Entry 6CP6 (electron microscopy, 3.60 A resolution); this record covers chains G and H of the 27 polymer chains in the assembly.

== Chain G ==
Protein: ATP synthase subunit gamma, mitochondrial
Organism: Saccharomyces cerevisiae (strain ATCC 204508 / S288c)
UniProt: P38077 (ATPG_YEAST); residues 1-278 here correspond to UniProt positions 34-311 (UniProt number = residue number + 33)
Chain sequence (278 residues; each row starts with the number of its first residue):
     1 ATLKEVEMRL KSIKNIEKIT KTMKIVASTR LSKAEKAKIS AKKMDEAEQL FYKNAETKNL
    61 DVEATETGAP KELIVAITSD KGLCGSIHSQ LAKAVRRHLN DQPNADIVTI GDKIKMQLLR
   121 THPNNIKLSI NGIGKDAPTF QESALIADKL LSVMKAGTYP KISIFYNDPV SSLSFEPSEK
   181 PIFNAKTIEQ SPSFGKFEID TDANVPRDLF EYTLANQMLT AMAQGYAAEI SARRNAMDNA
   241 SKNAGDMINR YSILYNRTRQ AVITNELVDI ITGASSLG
Unresolved in the structure: 62-70

== Chain H ==
Protein: ATP synthase subunit delta, mitochondrial
Organism: Saccharomyces cerevisiae (strain ATCC 204508 / S288c)
UniProt: Q12165 (ATPD_YEAST); residues 1-138 here correspond to UniProt positions 23-160 (UniProt number = residue number + 22)
Chain sequence (138 residues; numbered 1 to 138; the number before each row is that of its first residue):
     1 AEAAAASSGL KLQFALPHET LYSGSEVTQV NLPAKSGRIG VLANHVPTVE QLLPGVVEVM
    61 EGSNSKKFFI SGGFATVQPD SQLCVTAIEA FPLESFSQEN IKNLLAEAKK NVSSSDAREA
   121 AEAAIQVEVL ENLQSVLK
Unresolved in the structure: 1-6

== Chain G / chain H interface ==
Residue-residue contacts (43; chain G residue first):
  Ser-40(G) / Leu-16(H)
  Ser-40(G) / Pro-17(H)
  Ser-40(G) / His-18(H)  hydrogen bond (side chain-backbone)
  Ser-40(G) / Thr-20(H)
  Lys-43(G) / Gln-13(H)  hydrogen bond (backbone-side chain)
  Lys-43(G) / Thr-20(H)
  Met-44(G) / Ala-15(H)  hydrophobic
  Met-44(G) / Leu-16(H)
  Met-44(G) / Pro-17(H)
  Met-44(G) / Thr-20(H)
  Met-44(G) / Thr-86(H)
  Met-44(G) / Ala-87(H)
  Ala-47(G) / Gln-13(H)
  Ala-47(G) / Cys-84(H)  hydrophobic
  Ala-47(G) / Thr-86(H)
  Leu-50(G) / Gln-78(H)  hydrogen bond (backbone-side chain)
  Leu-50(G) / Gln-82(H)
  Phe-51(G) / Val-49(H)  hydrophobic
  Phe-51(G) / Thr-76(H)
  Phe-51(G) / Gln-78(H)
  Asn-54(G) / Gln-78(H)
  Asn-54(G) / Pro-79(H)
  Phe-140(G) / Pro-17(H)  hydrophobic
  Phe-140(G) / Ile-88(H)  hydrophobic
  Asp-148(G) / Arg-118(H)  salt bridge
  Lys-196(G) / Pro-47(H)
  Phe-197(G) / Pro-47(H)
  Phe-197(G) / Val-77(H)
  Phe-197(G) / Pro-79(H)  hydrophobic
  Glu-198(G) / Val-46(H)
  Glu-198(G) / Pro-47(H)  hydrogen bond (backbone-backbone)
  Glu-198(G) / Thr-48(H)  hydrogen bond
  Glu-198(G) / Val-49(H)  hydrogen bond (backbone-backbone)
  Ala-203(G) / Lys-35(H)  hydrogen bond (backbone-side chain)
  Ala-203(G) / Gln-51(H)  hydrogen bond (backbone-side chain)
  Val-205(G) / Val-49(H)  hydrophobic
  Asp-208(G) / Gln-51(H)
  Leu-209(G) / Val-49(H)  hydrophobic
  Leu-209(G) / Phe-74(H)  hydrophobic
  Tyr-212(G) / Phe-74(H)  hydrophobic
  Tyr-212(G) / Thr-86(H)  hydrogen bond (side chain-backbone)
  Tyr-212(G) / Ala-87(H)  hydrogen bond (side chain-backbone)
  Leu-219(G) / Pro-17(H)  hydrophobic
Other interface residues (no listed pair), chain G (21 interface residues in all): Ala-41, Glu-46, Asp-202
Other interface residues (no listed pair), chain H (25 interface residues in all): Glu-19, Gly-73

== Overview ==
21 residues of chain G and 25 residues of chain H are in contact; the contacts include 10 hydrogen bonds and 1
salt bridge. Among the polar pairs are Asp-148(G)/Arg-118(H), Ser-40(G)/His-18(H) and Lys-43(G)/Gln-13(H).
Chain G is ATP synthase subunit gamma, mitochondrial and chain H is ATP synthase subunit delta, mitochondrial,
both from Saccharomyces cerevisiae (strain ATCC 204508 / S288c); the structure, Monomer yeast ATP synthase
(F1Fo) reconstituted in nanodisc, was determined by electron microscopy, deposited together with 6CP3, 6CP5
and 6CP7.
